PDB entry 4UOC | X-ray diffraction, 2.46 A resolution | chains A and B

Chain A (and B):
Protein: CINA
Source organism: Thermus thermophilus
Notes: chain B of this document is another copy of the same molecule, construct and numbering; everything in this record applies to it too
Reference sequence: Q5SHB0 (Q5SHB0_THET8); residue numbers follow UniProt; this construct covers 1-394
Chain sequence (394 residues; each row starts with the number of its first residue):
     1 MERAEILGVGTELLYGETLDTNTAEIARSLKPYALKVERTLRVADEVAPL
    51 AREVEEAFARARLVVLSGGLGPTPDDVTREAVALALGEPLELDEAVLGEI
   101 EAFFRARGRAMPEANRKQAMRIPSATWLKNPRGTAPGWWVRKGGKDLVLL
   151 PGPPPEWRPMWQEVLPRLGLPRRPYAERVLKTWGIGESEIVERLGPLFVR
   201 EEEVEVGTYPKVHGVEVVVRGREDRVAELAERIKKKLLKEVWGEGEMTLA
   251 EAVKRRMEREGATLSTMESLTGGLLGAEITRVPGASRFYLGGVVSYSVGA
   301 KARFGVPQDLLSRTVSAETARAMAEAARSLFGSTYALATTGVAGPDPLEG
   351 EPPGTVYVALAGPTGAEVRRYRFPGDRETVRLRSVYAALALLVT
Differences from the reference sequence: conflict Glu201 (Gly in Q5SHB0)
Ligand contacts:
  - nicotinate mononucleotide (NCN), molecule 1: Ser269, Leu270, Tyr296, Lys301, Thr314, Thr339, Thr340, Gly341, Val342, Ala343, Gly344, Asp346, Pro347, Leu348, Arg377
  - nicotinate mononucleotide (NCN), molecule 2: Val282, Pro283, Gly284, Ala285, Ser286
Reported in the primary citation:
  - binding site for nicotinate mononucleotide: Gly284, Ser286, Tyr296, Lys301, Thr314, Thr340, Ala343, Gly344, Arg377
  - catalytic residues: Lys301, Thr340 (proposed by the authors, not directly observed)

Interface between chain A and chain B:
Contacting residue pairs (132):
  Leu14(A) with Ala24(B); Val37(B)
  Tyr15(A) with Ala24(B); Ala27(B); Arg28(B), hydrogen bond (backbone-side chain); Lys31(B); Val37(B)
  Gly16(A) with Ala24(B)
  Glu17(A) with Tyr209(B), hydrogen bond; Arg220(B), salt bridge
  Leu19(A) with Leu19(B), hydrophobic
  Ala24(A) with Leu14(B); Tyr15(B); Gly16(B)
  Ala27(A) with Leu14(B); Tyr15(B)
  Arg28(A) with Tyr15(B), hydrogen bond (side chain-backbone)
  Lys31(A) with Tyr15(B)
  Lys36(A) with Glu46(B), salt bridge
  Val37(A) with Leu14(B)
  Glu38(A) with Val43(B); Ala44(B), hydrogen bond (backbone-backbone); Pro49(B); Arg52(B), salt bridge
  Arg39(A) with Arg42(B); Glu53(B), salt bridge
  Thr40(A) with Leu14(B); Leu41(B); Arg42(B), hydrogen bond
  Leu41(A) with Thr40(B); Leu41(B), hydrophobic; Arg42(B)
  Arg42(A) with Asp20(B), salt bridge; Thr23(B); Arg39(B); Thr40(B), hydrogen bond (backbone-backbone); Arg42(B)
  Val43(A) with Glu38(B)
  Ala44(A) with Glu38(B), hydrogen bond (backbone-backbone)
  Glu46(A) with Lys36(B), salt bridge
  Pro49(A) with Glu38(B)
  Arg52(A) with Arg3(B); Glu38(B), salt bridge; Arg60(B)
  Glu53(A) with Arg39(B), salt bridge; Arg60(B), salt bridge
  Arg60(A) with Arg52(B); Glu53(B), salt bridge
  Glu187(A) with Pro72(B); Thr73(B)
  Ser188(A) with Pro72(B); Pro112(B); Ala114(B); Asn115(B), hydrogen bond
  Val191(A) with Thr73(B); Pro74(B)
  Phe198(A) with Thr73(B); Pro74(B), hydrophobic; Asp75(B)
  Arg200(A) with Asp45(B), hydrogen bond (side chain-backbone); Pro74(B); Asp75(B)
  Gly207(A) with Asp75(B)
  Thr208(A) with Thr73(B); Asp75(B), hydrogen bond (backbone-side chain)
  Tyr209(A) with Glu12(B)
  Lys211(A) with Thr18(B)
  Arg220(A) with Glu17(B), salt bridge
  Gly272(A) with Gly273(B); Gly276(B); Ala277(B), hydrogen bond (backbone-backbone); Thr280(B)
  Gly273(A) with Gly272(B); Gly273(B)
  Leu274(A) with Gly273(B); Ala277(B), hydrophobic
  Gly276(A) with Gly272(B)
  Ala277(A) with Gly272(B), hydrogen bond (backbone-backbone); Leu274(B), hydrophobic; Arg381(B), hydrogen bond (backbone-side chain)
  Thr280(A) with Gly272(B); Tyr296(B); Arg377(B), hydrogen bond (backbone-side chain); Arg381(B), hydrogen bond
  Arg281(A) with Arg377(B), hydrogen bond (backbone-side chain); Glu378(B); Arg381(B)
  Val282(A) with Arg377(B)
  Pro283(A) with Pro345(B); Arg377(B)
  Ala285(A) with Tyr296(B)
  Ser286(A) with Tyr296(B)
  Tyr289(A) with Tyr296(B)
  Leu290(A) with Tyr296(B); Ser297(B), hydrogen bond (backbone-side chain); Ala300(B)
  Gly291(A) with Val294(B); Tyr296(B)
  Gly292(A) with Val293(B); Val294(B), hydrogen bond (backbone-backbone)
  Val293(A) with Gly292(B)
  Val294(A) with Gly291(B); Gly292(B), hydrogen bond (backbone-backbone)
  Tyr296(A) with Thr280(B); Ser286(B); Tyr289(B); Leu290(B)
  Ser297(A) with Leu290(B), hydrogen bond (side chain-backbone)
  Ala300(A) with Leu290(B)
  Arg303(A) with Leu330(B)
  Phe304(A) with Phe304(B), hydrophobic; Leu330(B), hydrophobic; Phe331(B), hydrophobic
  Leu330(A) with Arg303(B)
  Phe331(A) with Ala300(B), hydrophobic; Phe304(B), hydrophobic
  Arg372(A) with Ala106(B); Arg107(B), hydrogen bond (backbone-side chain)
  Pro374(A) with Phe103(B), hydrophobic; Arg132(B)
  Gly375(A) with Arg132(B)
  Asp376(A) with Arg132(B); Pro155(B)
  Arg377(A) with Thr280(B), hydrogen bond (side chain-backbone); Arg281(B), hydrogen bond (side chain-backbone); Val282(B), hydrogen bond (side chain-backbone); Pro283(B)
  Glu378(A) with Arg281(B)
  Thr379(A) with Pro155(B)
  Arg381(A) with Ala277(B), hydrogen bond (side chain-backbone); Thr280(B), hydrogen bond; Arg281(B)
Other interface residues (no listed pair), chain A (72 interface residues in all): Arg3, Thr21, Thr23, Glu192, Glu205, Thr271, Pro345
Other interface residues (no listed pair), chain B (76 interface residues in all): Thr11, Gly71, Asp76, Glu113, Thr271, Ala285

Summary:
The interface between chain A and chain B involves 72 residues on one side and 76 on the other, with 26
hydrogen bonds and 11 salt bridges. Polar pairs include Glu17(A)-Arg220(B), Lys36(A)-Glu46(B) and
Glu38(A)-Arg52(B). From the paper: catalytic residues Lys301(A) and Thr340(A); a binding site for nicotinate
mononucleotide at Gly284(A), Ser286(A) and Tyr296(A) among others.
Both chains are CINA (Thermus thermophilus). Entry 4UOC (Competence or damage-inducible protein CinA from
Thermus thermophilus) was determined by X-ray diffraction together with 4CT8, 4CTA and 4UUW from the same
study.
